6UU4 - chains DDD and FFF of the 9 polymer chains in the assembly; structure by X-ray diffraction, 4.30 A resolution (low resolution: residue-level contacts below are approximate; hydrogen-bond / salt-bridge calls are withheld).

[Chain DDD]
Molecule: DNA-directed RNA polymerase subunit beta'
From: Escherichia coli
Notes: EC 2.7.7.6
UniProt: P0A8T7 (RPOC_ECOLI); numbering as in UniProt (aligned over 1-1407)
Chain sequence (1407 residues; each row starts with the number of its first residue):
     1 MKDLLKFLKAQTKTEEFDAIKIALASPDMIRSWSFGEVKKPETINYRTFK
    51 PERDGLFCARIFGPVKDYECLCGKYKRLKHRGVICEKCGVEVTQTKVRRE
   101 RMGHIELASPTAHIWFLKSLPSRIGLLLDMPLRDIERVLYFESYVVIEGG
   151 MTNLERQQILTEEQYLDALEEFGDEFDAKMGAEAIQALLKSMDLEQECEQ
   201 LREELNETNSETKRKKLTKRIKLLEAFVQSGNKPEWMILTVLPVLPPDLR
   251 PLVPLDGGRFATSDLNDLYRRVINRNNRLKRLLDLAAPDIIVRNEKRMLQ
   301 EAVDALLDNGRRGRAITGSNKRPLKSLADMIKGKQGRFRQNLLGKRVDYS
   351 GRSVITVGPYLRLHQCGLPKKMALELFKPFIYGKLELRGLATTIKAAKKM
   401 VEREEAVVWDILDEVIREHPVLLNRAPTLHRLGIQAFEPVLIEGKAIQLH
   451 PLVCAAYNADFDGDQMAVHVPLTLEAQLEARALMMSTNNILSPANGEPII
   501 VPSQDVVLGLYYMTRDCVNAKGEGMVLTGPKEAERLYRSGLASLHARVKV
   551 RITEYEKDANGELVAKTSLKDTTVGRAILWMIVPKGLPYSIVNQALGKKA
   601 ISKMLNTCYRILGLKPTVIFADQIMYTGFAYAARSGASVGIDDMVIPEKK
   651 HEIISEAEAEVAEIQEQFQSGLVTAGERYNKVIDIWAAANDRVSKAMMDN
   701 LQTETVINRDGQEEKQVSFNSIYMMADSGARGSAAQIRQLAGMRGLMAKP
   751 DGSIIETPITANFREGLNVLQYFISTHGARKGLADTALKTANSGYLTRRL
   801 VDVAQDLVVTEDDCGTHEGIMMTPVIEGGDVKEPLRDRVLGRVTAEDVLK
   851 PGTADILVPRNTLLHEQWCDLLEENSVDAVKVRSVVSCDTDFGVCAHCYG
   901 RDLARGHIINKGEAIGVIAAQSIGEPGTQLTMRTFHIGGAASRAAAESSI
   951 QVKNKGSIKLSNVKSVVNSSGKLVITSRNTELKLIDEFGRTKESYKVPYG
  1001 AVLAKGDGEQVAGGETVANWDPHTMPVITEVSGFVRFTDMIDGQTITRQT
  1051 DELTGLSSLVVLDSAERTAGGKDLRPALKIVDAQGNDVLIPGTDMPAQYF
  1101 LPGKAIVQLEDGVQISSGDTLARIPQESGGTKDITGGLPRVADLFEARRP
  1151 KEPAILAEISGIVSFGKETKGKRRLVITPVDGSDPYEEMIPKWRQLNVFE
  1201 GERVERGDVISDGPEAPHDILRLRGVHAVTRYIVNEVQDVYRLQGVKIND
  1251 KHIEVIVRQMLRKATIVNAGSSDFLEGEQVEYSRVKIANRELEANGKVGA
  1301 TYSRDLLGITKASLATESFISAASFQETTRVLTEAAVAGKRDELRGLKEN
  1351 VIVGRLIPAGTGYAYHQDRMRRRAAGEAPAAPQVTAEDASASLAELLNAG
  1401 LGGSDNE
Not modelled in the structure: 1-14, 932-943, 1377-1407
Swiss-Prot annotation at these positions:
  - binding site (Zn(2+)): Cys70, Cys72, Cys85, Cys88, Cys814, Cys888, Cys895, Cys898
  - binding site (Mg(2+)): Asp460, Asp462, Asp464
  - modified residue: Lys983 (N6-acetyllysine)
  - mutagenesis: Gln504 (Q504P: Resistant to antibiotics salinamide A and B), Asn690 (N690D: Resistant to antibiotics salinamide A and B), Met697 (M697V: Resistant to antibiotics salinamide A and B), Ala735 (A735T: Resistant to antibiotics salinamide A and B), Arg738 (R738C/H/P/S: Resistant to antibiotics salinamide A and B), Ala748 (A748E: Resistant to antibiotics salinamide A and B), Pro758 (P758S/T: Resistant to antibiotics salinamide A and B), Phe763 (F763C: Resistant to antibiotics salinamide A and B), Ser775 (S775A: Resistant to antibiotics salinamide A and B), Ala779 (A779T/V: Resistant to antibiotics salinamide A and B), Arg780 (R780C: Resistant to antibiotics salinamide A and B), Gly782 (G782A/C: Resistant to antibiotics salinamide A and B), 1 further mutagenesis entry in UniProt
Metal / ion sites: Zn2+ site 1: Cys70, Cys72, Cys85, Cys88; Mg2+: Asp460, Asp462, Asp464 (shared with 1 residue of chain 333); Zn2+ site 2: Cys814, Cys888, Cys895
Ligand contacts: GTP: Pro427, Asn458, Asp460, Asp462, Arg731, Thr786

[Chain FFF]
Molecule: RNA polymerase sigma factor RpoS
From: Escherichia coli (strain K12)
UniProt: P13445 (RPOS_ECOLI); numbering as in UniProt (aligned over 1-328)
Chain sequence (336 residues; numbered 1 to 336; the number before each row is that of its first residue):
     1 MGQNTLKVHDLNEDAEFDENGVEVFDEKALVEEEPSDNDLAEEELLSQGA
    51 TQRVLDATQLYLGEIGYSPLLTAEEEVYFARRALRGDVASRRRMIESNLR
   101 LVVKIARRYGNRGLALLDLIEEGNLGLIRAVEKFDPERGFRFSTYATWWI
   151 RQTIERAIMNQTRTIRLPIHIVKELNVYLRTARELSHKLDHEPSAEEIAE
   201 QLDKPVDDVSRMLRLNERITSVDTPLGGDSEKALLDILADEKENGPEDTT
   251 QDDDMKQSIVKWLFELNAKQREVLARRFGLLGYEAATLEDVGREIGLTRE
   301 RVRQIQVEGLRRLREILQTQGLNIEALFLEHHHHHH
Not modelled in the structure: 1-52, 330-336
Construct notes: conflict Gly2 (Ser in P13445), Glu33 (Gln in P13445); expression tag (329-336)
Swiss-Prot annotation at these positions:
  - DNA-binding region: Leu288 to Val307 (H-T-H motif)
  - region: Asp56 to Ala89 (Sigma-70 factor domain-1)
  - motif: Asp118 to Glu121 (Interaction with polymerase core subunit RpoC)
  - mutagenesis: Lys173 (K173E: Eliminates RpoS proteolysis. Lack of interaction with RssB), Glu174 (E174T: 2-fold increase in RpoS half-life. Does not affect interaction with RssB), Val177 (V177K: 3-fold increase in RpoS half-life), Tyr178 (Y178L: Does not affect RpoS half-life)

[How chain DDD and chain FFF interact]
Residue-residue contacts - 79 pairs, chain DDD then chain FFF:
  Glu42(DDD) with Arg166(FFF)
  Thr43(DDD) with Thr164(FFF); Ile165(FFF)
  Tyr46(DDD) with Ile165(FFF); Leu167(FFF); Pro168(FFF); Ile171(FFF)
  Lys79(DDD) with Glu284(FFF)
  Arg133(DDD) with Arg53(FFF)
  Glu136(DDD) with Leu55(FFF)
  Arg137(DDD) with Arg53(FFF)
  Tyr140(DDD) with Leu55(FFF); Leu60(FFF)
  Asp248(DDD) with Lys242(FFF)
  Leu255(DDD) with Leu238(FFF)
  Arg259(DDD) with Glu217(FFF); Thr220(FFF)
  Phe260(DDD) with Ile165(FFF); Ile219(FFF); Thr220(FFF)
  Ala261(DDD) with Thr220(FFF); Val222(FFF)
  Thr262(DDD) with Ile219(FFF); Thr220(FFF); Ser221(FFF); Val222(FFF)
  Ser263(DDD) with Val222(FFF); Asp223(FFF)
  Asp264(DDD) with Ser221(FFF); Asp223(FFF)
  Arg270(DDD) with Gln161(FFF); Thr164(FFF)
  Asn274(DDD) with Gln161(FFF)
  Arg275(DDD) with Asp118(FFF)
  Arg278(DDD) with Asp118(FFF); Glu121(FFF); Glu122(FFF); Leu125(FFF)
  Leu282(DDD) with Glu121(FFF); Leu125(FFF)
  Leu285(DDD) with Glu132(FFF)
  Pro288(DDD) with Ile95(FFF); Glu96(FFF)
  Ile290(DDD) with Tyr61(FFF); Glu64(FFF); Ile65(FFF); Leu99(FFF)
  Ile291(DDD) with Ile95(FFF); Leu99(FFF); Glu121(FFF); Asn124(FFF)
  Arg293(DDD) with Glu64(FFF)
  Asn294(DDD) with Tyr61(FFF); Leu117(FFF); Glu121(FFF)
  Glu295(DDD) with Glu121(FFF)
  Arg297(DDD) with Ala57(FFF); Leu60(FFF); Tyr61(FFF); Glu64(FFF)
  Met298(DDD) with Leu117(FFF); Asp118(FFF); Glu121(FFF)
  Asn320(DDD) with Thr224(FFF)
  Arg322(DDD) with Ser221(FFF); Asp223(FFF); Thr224(FFF)
  Gln335(DDD) with Glu231(FFF)
  Tyr382(DDD) with Glu247(FFF)
  Thr392(DDD) with Gln320(FFF); Gly321(FFF); Leu322(FFF)
  Thr393(DDD) with Asp254(FFF); Leu322(FFF)
  Ile394(DDD) with Thr250(FFF); Asp254(FFF)
  Lys395(DDD) with Gln251(FFF); Leu329(FFF)
  Lys399(DDD) with Leu329(FFF)
Also at the interface, not in a pair above, chain DDD (57 interface residues in all): Pro41, Ile44, Asp134, Phe141, Glu142, Glu162, Pro251, Leu252, Asp267, Arg271, Ala287, Asp289, Glu301, Lys325, Met330, Lys378, Glu386, Ala396
Also at the interface, not in a pair above, chain FFF (51 interface residues in all): Arg92, Ile120, Ile128, Arg163, Leu215, Pro225, Leu234, Ser258

[Summary]
57 residues of chain DDD and 51 residues of chain FFF are in contact. Chain DDD binds GTP. Cys70(DDD),
Cys72(DDD), Cys85(DDD) and Cys88(DDD) coordinate Zn2+ site 1. UniProt lists 8 Zn2+-binding residues, 3
Mg2+-binding residues and 13 mutagenesis sites on chain DDD.
Here chain DDD is DNA-directed RNA polymerase subunit beta' (Escherichia coli) and chain FFF is RNA polymerase
sigma factor RpoS (Escherichia coli (strain K12)). Entry 6UU4 (E. coli sigma-S transcription initiation
complex with a 3-nt RNA ("old" crystal soaked with GTP and ...) was determined by X-ray diffraction, deposited
together with 6UTV, 6UTW, 6UTX, 6UTY, 6UTZ, 6UU0 and 11 further entries.
